PDB entry 8DPH | electron microscopy, 3.20 A resolution | chains B and C of the 5 polymer chains in the assembly

== Chain B ==
Molecule: G-alpha subunit q (Gi2-mini-Gq chimeric)
From: Homo sapiens
Sequence (246 residues; row label = number of the first residue in the row):
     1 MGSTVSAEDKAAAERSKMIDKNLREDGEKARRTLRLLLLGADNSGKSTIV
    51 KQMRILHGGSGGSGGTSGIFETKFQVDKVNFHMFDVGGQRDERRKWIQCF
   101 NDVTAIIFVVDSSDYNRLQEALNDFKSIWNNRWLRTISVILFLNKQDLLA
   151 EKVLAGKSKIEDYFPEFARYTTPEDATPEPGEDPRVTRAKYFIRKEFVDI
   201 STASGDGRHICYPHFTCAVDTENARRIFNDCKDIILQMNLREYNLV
Unresolved in the structure: 1-4, 52-67, 88-92

== Chain C ==
Molecule: Guanine nucleotide-binding protein G(I)/G(S)/G(T) subunit beta-1
From: Homo sapiens
UniProtKB: P62873 (GBB1_HUMAN); numbering as in UniProt (aligned over 2-340)
Sequence (358 residues; row label = number of the first residue in the row; numbers below 1 keep their minus sign (Met-17 is residue -17)):
   -17 MHHHHHHLEVLFQGPGSSGSELDQLRQEAEQLKNQIRDARKACADATLSQ
    33 ITNNIDPVGRIQMRTRRTLRGHLAKIYAMHWGTDSRLLVSASQDGKLIIW
    83 DSYTTNKVHAIPLRSSWVMTCAYAPSGNYVACGGLDNICSIYNLKTREGN
   133 VRVSRELAGHTGYLSCCRFLDDNQIVTSSGDTTCALWDIETGQQTTTFTG
   183 HTGDVMSLSLAPDTRLFVSGACDASAKLWDVREGMCRQTFTGHESDINAI
   233 CFFPNGNAFATGSDDATCRLFDLRADQELMTYSHDNIICGITSVSFSKSG
   283 RLLLAGYDDFNCNVWDALKADRAGVLAGHDNRVSCLGVTDDGMAVATGSW
   333 DSFLKIWN
Unresolved in the structure: -17 to 4
Differences from the reference sequence: expression tag (-17 to 1)
UniProt features mapped onto this chain:
  - modified residue: Ser2 (N-acetylserine), His266 (Phosphohistidine)
  - natural variant: Leu30 (L30F: In MRD42; uncertain significance), Arg52 (R52G: In MRD42), Gly64 (G64V: In MRD42), Asp76 (D76E: In MRD42; D76G: In MRD42), Gly77 (G77S: In MRD42), Lys78 (K78R: In MRD42), Ile80 (I80N: In MRD42; I80T: In MRD42), His91 (H91R: In MRD42; uncertain significance), Ala92 (A92T: In MRD42), Pro94 (P94S: In MRD42), Leu95 (L95P: In MRD42), Arg96 (R96L: In MRD42), 5 further natural variant entries in UniProt

== Chain B / chain C interface ==
Residue-residue contacts - 26 pairs, chain B then chain C:
  Arg15(B) - Val90(C)  hydrogen bond (side chain-backbone)
  Ser16(B) - Asn88(C)
  Ser16(B) - Lys89(C)  hydrogen bond (side chain-backbone)
  Ile19(B) - Lys89(C)
  Asp20(B) - Lys89(C)  salt bridge
  Leu23(B) - Lys78(C)
  Leu23(B) - Lys89(C)
  Asp26(B) - Lys78(C)
  Gly27(B) - Leu55(C)
  Ile69(B) - Trp99(C)
  Ile69(B) - Leu117(C)  hydrophobic
  Phe84(B) - Trp99(C)  hydrophobic
  Lys95(B) - Tyr145(C)
  Lys95(B) - Cys204(C)
  Lys95(B) - Asp228(C)  salt bridge
  Lys95(B) - Asn230(C)
  Lys95(B) - Asp246(C)  salt bridge
  Cys99(B) - Tyr59(C)
  Cys99(B) - Trp99(C)
  Cys99(B) - Leu117(C)  hydrophobic
  Phe100(B) - Trp99(C)  hydrophobic
  Asn101(B) - Lys57(C)
  Asn101(B) - Trp332(C)
  Asp102(B) - Lys57(C)
  Trp133(B) - Asp290(C)
  Trp133(B) - Arg314(C)
Other interface residues (no listed pair), chain B (20 interface residues in all): Ala13, Arg35, Gly68, Trp96, Gln98
Other interface residues (no listed pair), chain C (24 interface residues in all): Arg52, Gly53, Ile80, His91, Ala92, Asn119, Met188

== Summary ==
The interface between chain B and chain C involves 20 residues on one side and 24 on the other; the contacts
include 2 hydrogen bonds and 3 salt bridges. Polar contacts include Asp20(B)-Lys89(C), Lys95(B)-Asp228(C) and
Lys95(B)-Asp246(C).
Chain B is G-alpha subunit q (Gi2-mini-Gq chimeric) and chain C is Guanine nucleotide-binding protein
G(I)/G(S)/G(T) subunit beta-1, both from Homo sapiens; the structure, Cryo-EM structure of the 5HT2C receptor
(VGV isoform) bound to lorcaserin, was determined by electron microscopy, deposited together with 8DPF, 8DPG
and 8DPI.
